Entry 4ZVW (X-ray diffraction, 2.40 A resolution); this record covers chains A and C of the 4 polymer chains in the assembly.

== Chain A (and C) ==
Molecule: Alpha-aminoadipic semialdehyde dehydrogenase
Source organism: Homo sapiens
Notes: EC 1.2.1.31, 1.2.1.3, 1.2.1.8; chain C of this document is another copy of the same molecule, construct and numbering; everything in this record applies to it too
Reference sequence: P49419 (AL7A1_HUMAN), isoform P49419-2; residues 1-511 here = UniProt positions 1-511
Sequence (513 residues; row label = number of the first residue in the row; numbers below 1 keep their minus sign (Gly-1 is residue -1)):
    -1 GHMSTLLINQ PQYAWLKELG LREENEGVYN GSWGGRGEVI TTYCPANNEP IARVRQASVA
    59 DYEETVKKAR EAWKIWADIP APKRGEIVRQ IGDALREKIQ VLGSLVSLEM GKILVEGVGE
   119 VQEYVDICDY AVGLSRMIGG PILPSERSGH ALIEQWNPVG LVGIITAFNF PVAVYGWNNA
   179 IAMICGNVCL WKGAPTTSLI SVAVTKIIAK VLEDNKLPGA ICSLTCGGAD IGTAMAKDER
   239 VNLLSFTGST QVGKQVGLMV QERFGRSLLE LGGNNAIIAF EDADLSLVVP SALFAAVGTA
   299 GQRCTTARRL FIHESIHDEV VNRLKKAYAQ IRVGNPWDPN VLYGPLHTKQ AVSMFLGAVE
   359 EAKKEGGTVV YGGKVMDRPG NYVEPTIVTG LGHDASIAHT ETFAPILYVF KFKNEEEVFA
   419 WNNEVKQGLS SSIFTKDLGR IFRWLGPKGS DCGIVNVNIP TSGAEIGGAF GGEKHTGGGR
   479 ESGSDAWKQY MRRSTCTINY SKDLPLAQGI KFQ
Unresolved in the structure: -1 to 2 (chain C: -1 to 2, 511)
Sequence notes: expression tag (-1 to 0)
Reported in the primary citation:
  - catalytic residues: Cys302 (citing earlier work)
  - specificity-determining residues: Trp175 (proposed by the authors, not directly observed)

== Interface between chain A and chain C ==
Pairs across the interface - 24 pairs, chain A then chain C:
  Arg87(A) with Arg94(C); Asp127(C)
  Arg94(A) with Arg87(C)
  Asp127(A) with Arg87(C)
  Tyr128(A) with Met135(C), hydrophobic
  Val130(A) with Asp127(C)
  Gly131(A) with Tyr128(C)
  Leu132(A) with Met135(C), hydrophobic
  Arg134(A) with Tyr128(C); Glu463(C), salt bridge
  Met135(A) with Tyr128(C), hydrophobic; Leu132(C), hydrophobic; Met135(C), hydrophobic
  Ala149(A) with Phe440(C), hydrophobic
  Leu436(A) with Asn497(C); Tyr498(C), hydrophobic
  Gly437(A) with Tyr498(C)
  Phe440(A) with Ala149(C), hydrophobic; Tyr498(C), hydrophobic
  Ile464(A) with Arg134(C)
  Asn497(A) with Leu436(C)
  Tyr498(A) with Leu436(C), hydrophobic; Gly437(C); Phe440(C), hydrophobic
Also at the interface, not in a pair above, chain A (20 interface residues in all): Asp124, Glu463, Gly465, Ile496
Also at the interface, not in a pair above, chain C (20 interface residues in all): Asp124, Val130, Gly131, Ile464, Gly465, Ile496

== Summary ==
The chain A/chain C interface involves 20 residues from each chain, with 1 salt bridge. Its one salt-bridged
contact is Arg134(A)-Glu463(C). From the paper: the catalytic residue Cys302(A); the specificity determinant
Trp175(A).
Both chains are Alpha-aminoadipic semialdehyde dehydrogenase (Homo sapiens). Entry 4ZVW (Structure of apo
human ALDH7A1 in space group C2) was determined by X-ray diffraction, deposited together with 4ZUK, 4ZUL, 4ZVX
and 4ZVY.
